Entry 4QFS (X-ray diffraction, 3.55 A resolution); this record covers chains A and B of the 3 polymer chains in the assembly.

Chain A:
Molecule: 5'-AMP-activated protein kinase catalytic subunit alpha-1
Source organism: Rattus norvegicus
Notes: EC 2.7.11.1, 2.7.11.27, 2.7.11.31, 2.7.11.26; fragment: AMPK alpha 1; engineered mutation(s): Deletion 470-524; replaced by ASGGPGGS
UniProt: P54645 (AAPK1_RAT); residues 0-548 here correspond to UniProt positions 11-559 (UniProt number = residue number + 11)
Amino-acid sequence (503 residues; each row starts with the number of its first residue; note: 47 numbers in that range are skipped by the numbering (no residue carries them; nothing is unmodelled there); numbers below 1 keep their minus sign (Gly-1 is residue -1)):
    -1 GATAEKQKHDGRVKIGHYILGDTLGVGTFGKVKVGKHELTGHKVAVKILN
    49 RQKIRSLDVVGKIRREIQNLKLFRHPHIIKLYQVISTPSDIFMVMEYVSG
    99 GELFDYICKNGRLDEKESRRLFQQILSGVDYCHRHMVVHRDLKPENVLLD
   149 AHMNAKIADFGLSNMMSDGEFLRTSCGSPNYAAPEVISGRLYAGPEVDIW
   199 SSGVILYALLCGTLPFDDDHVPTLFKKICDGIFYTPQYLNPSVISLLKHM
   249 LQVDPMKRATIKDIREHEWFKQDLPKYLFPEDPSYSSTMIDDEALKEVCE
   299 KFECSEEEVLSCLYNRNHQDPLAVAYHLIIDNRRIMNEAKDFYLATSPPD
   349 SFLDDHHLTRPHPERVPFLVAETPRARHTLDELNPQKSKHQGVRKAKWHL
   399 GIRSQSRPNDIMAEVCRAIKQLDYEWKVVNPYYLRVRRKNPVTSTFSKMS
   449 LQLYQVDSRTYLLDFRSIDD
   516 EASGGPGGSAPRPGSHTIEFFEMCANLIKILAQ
Unresolved in the structure: -1 to 8, 278-394, 516-529
Construct notes: expression tag (-1)
Modified residues: Thr172 (phosphothreonine; TPO)
Swiss-Prot annotation at these positions:
  - active site: Asp139 (Proton acceptor)
  - binding site (ATP): Leu22 to Val30, Lys45
  - modified residue: Thr21 (Phosphothreonine), Thr172 (Phosphothreonine), Thr258 (Phosphothreonine), Thr344 (Phosphothreonine), Ser345 (Phosphoserine), Ser349 (Phosphoserine), Thr357 (Phosphothreonine), Thr371 (Phosphothreonine), Ser386 (Phosphoserine), Ser456 (Phosphoserine)
Small-molecule neighbours:
  - Br2-A769662core (32H; 2-bromo-3-(4-bromophenyl)-4-hydroxy-6-oxo-6,7-dihydrothieno[2,3-b]pyridine-5-carbonitrile): Val11, Leu18, Lys29, Lys31, Ile46, Asn48, Lys51, Asp88, Phe90
  - staurosporine (STU): Leu22, Gly23, Val24, Gly25, Val30, Ala43, Lys45, Ile77, Met93, Glu94, Tyr95, Val96, Gly99, Glu100, Glu143, Asn144, Leu146, Ala156, Asp157
What the authors report for this chain:
  - contacts within the chain: Lys45-Glu64 (salt bridge)
  - mutagenesis - K29Q/K31Q/K51Q: abolished binding to A769662
  - mutagenesis - K29Q/K31Q/K51Q: unchanged catalytic activity

Chain B:
Molecule: 5'-AMP-activated protein kinase subunit beta-1
Source organism: Rattus norvegicus
Notes: fragment: AMPK beta 1
UniProt: P80386 (AAKB1_RAT); residues 68-270 here = UniProt positions 68-270
Amino-acid sequence (204 residues; numbered 67 to 270; the number before each row is that of its first residue):
    67 MEVNEKAPAQARPTVFRWTGGGKEVYLSGSFNNWSKLPLTRDQNNFVAIL
   117 DLPEGEHQYKFFVDGQWTHDPSEPIVTSQLGTVNNIIQVKKTDFEVFDAL
   167 MVDSQKCSDVSELSSSPPGPYHQEPYISKPEERFKAPPILPPHLLQVILN
   217 KDTGISCDPALLPEPNHVMLNHLYALSIKDGVMVLSATHRYKKKYVTTLL
   267 YKPI
Unresolved in the structure: 67-78, 172-200, 218-222
Construct notes: expression tag (67); engineered mutation Asp108 (Ser in P80386)
Swiss-Prot annotation at these positions:
  - modified residue: Ser96 (Phosphoserine), Ser101 (Phosphoserine), Thr148 (Phosphothreonine), Ser182 (Phosphoserine), Lys201 (N6-succinyllysine)
  - mutagenesis: Trp100 (W100G: Abolishes glycogen-binding; W100L: Partially inhibits glycogen-binding), Lys126 (K126Q: Abolishes glycogen-binding), Leu146 (L146A: Significantly reduces glycogen-binding), Asn150 (N150K: Abolishes glycogen-binding; N150Q: Significantly reduces glycogen-binding)
Small-molecule neighbours: Br2-A769662core (32H; 2-bromo-3-(4-bromophenyl)-4-hydroxy-6-oxo-6,7-dihydrothieno[2,3-b]pyridine-5-carbonitrile): Val81, Arg83, Thr106, Arg107, Asp108, Asn111, Val113, Ile115
What the authors report for this chain:
  - mutagenesis - F82I/T85S/G86E: decreased catalytic activity on A769662
  - specificity-determining residues: Phe82, Thr85, Gly86

Interface between chain A and chain B:
Residue-residue contacts (119; chain A residue first):
  Gly9(A) - Thr106(B)
  Val11(A) - Thr106(B)
  Val11(A) - Val113(B)
  Val11(A) - Ile115(B)  hydrophobic
  Lys12(A) - Ile115(B)
  Ile13(A) - Ile115(B)  hydrophobic
  Lys29(A) - Asp108(B)  salt bridge
  Lys31(A) - Asp108(B)  salt bridge
  Asn48(A) - Arg83(B)
  Arg49(A) - Asp159(B)  salt bridge
  Arg49(A) - Ala165(B)  hydrogen bond (side chain-backbone)
  Arg49(A) - Asp169(B)  salt bridge
  Ile52(A) - Leu166(B)  hydrophobic
  Ile52(A) - Asp169(B)
  Arg53(A) - Asp169(B)
  Val58(A) - Leu166(B)
  Val58(A) - Ser170(B)
  Arg62(A) - Phe163(B)
  Ile65(A) - Phe163(B)  hydrophobic
  Gln66(A) - Phe163(B)
  Lys69(A) - Phe163(B)
  Val82(A) - Val162(B)
  Ser84(A) - Asp159(B)  hydrogen bond (side chain-backbone)
  Ser84(A) - Phe160(B)
  Ser84(A) - Val162(B)
  Ser84(A) - Ala165(B)
  Thr85(A) - Pro79(B)
  Thr85(A) - Val81(B)
  Thr85(A) - Asp159(B)
  Pro86(A) - Pro79(B)
  Pro86(A) - Thr80(B)
  Pro86(A) - Asp159(B)
  Ser87(A) - Val81(B)
  Asp88(A) - Val81(B)
  Ile89(A) - Leu166(B)  hydrophobic
  Phe90(A) - Val81(B)  hydrophobic
  Phe90(A) - Ile115(B)  hydrophobic
  Met164(A) - His233(B)
  Ser165(A) - His233(B)
  Asp166(A) - His233(B)
  Asp166(A) - Leu236(B)
  Asp166(A) - Asn237(B)
  Asp166(A) - Arg256(B)  salt bridge
  Gly167(A) - His233(B)  hydrogen bond (backbone-backbone)
  Gly167(A) - Val234(B)
  Gly167(A) - Leu236(B)
  Gly167(A) - His238(B)  hydrogen bond (backbone-side chain)
  Glu168(A) - His233(B)
  Glu168(A) - Val234(B)
  Phe169(A) - Pro207(B)  hydrophobic
  Phe169(A) - His209(B)
  Phe169(A) - Leu210(B)  hydrophobic
  Phe169(A) - Val234(B)  hydrophobic
  Arg188(A) - Ile205(B)
  Leu189(A) - Pro207(B)  hydrophobic
  Ala191(A) - His209(B)
  Glu194(A) - His209(B)  salt bridge
  Pro253(A) - Pro208(B)  hydrophobic
  Pro253(A) - His209(B)
  Met254(A) - Pro208(B)  hydrophobic
  Met254(A) - His209(B)
  Met254(A) - Gln212(B)
  Lys395(A) - Leu242(B)
  Trp396(A) - Leu215(B)
  Trp396(A) - Asn216(B)
  Trp396(A) - Tyr240(B)
  Trp396(A) - Ala241(B)
  Trp396(A) - Leu242(B)
  Trp396(A) - Val250(B)  hydrophobic
  Trp396(A) - Ser252(B)
  Trp396(A) - Leu265(B)  hydrophobic
  His397(A) - Tyr240(B)
  His397(A) - Ala241(B)  hydrogen bond (backbone-backbone)
  His397(A) - Ser243(B)  hydrogen bond
  Leu398(A) - Leu206(B)  hydrophobic
  Leu398(A) - Leu210(B)  hydrophobic
  Leu398(A) - His238(B)
  Leu398(A) - Leu239(B)
  Leu398(A) - Tyr240(B)  hydrophobic
  Gly399(A) - Leu239(B)  hydrogen bond (backbone-backbone)
  Pro406(A) - Pro203(B)  hydrophobic
  Tyr430(A) - Lys201(B)
  Tyr430(A) - Ala202(B)
  Tyr430(A) - Pro203(B)
  Gln450(A) - Pro204(B)
  Leu451(A) - Pro203(B)
  Leu451(A) - Pro204(B)
  Tyr452(A) - Pro204(B)
  Tyr452(A) - Ile205(B)
  Tyr452(A) - Leu206(B)  hydrophobic
  Tyr452(A) - Pro207(B)
  Gln453(A) - Pro204(B)  hydrogen bond (backbone-backbone)
  Gln453(A) - Ile205(B)
  Gln453(A) - Leu206(B)  hydrogen bond (backbone-backbone)
  Val454(A) - Leu206(B)  hydrophobic
  Leu460(A) - Leu206(B)  hydrophobic
  Asp462(A) - His238(B)  salt bridge
  Phe463(A) - Asn237(B)
  Phe463(A) - His238(B)
  Phe463(A) - Leu239(B)  hydrogen bond (backbone-backbone)
  Arg464(A) - Asn237(B)
  Arg464(A) - His238(B)
  Ser465(A) - Asn237(B)  hydrogen bond (backbone-backbone)
  Ser465(A) - His255(B)
  Thr532(A) - His255(B)
  Thr532(A) - Thr264(B)
  Ile533(A) - Thr264(B)
  Phe535(A) - Asn237(B)
  Phe535(A) - Leu239(B)  hydrophobic
  Phe536(A) - Leu239(B)  hydrophobic
  Phe536(A) - Leu251(B)
  Phe536(A) - Ser252(B)
  Phe536(A) - Ala253(B)  hydrophobic
  Phe536(A) - Thr264(B)
  Phe536(A) - Leu266(B)  hydrophobic
  Cys539(A) - Leu239(B)  hydrophobic
  Ala540(A) - Met249(B)  hydrophobic
  Ala540(A) - Leu251(B)  hydrophobic
  Ile543(A) - Met249(B)  hydrophobic
Interface residues without a listed pair, chain A (65 interface residues in all): Arg10, Leu18, Thr21, Ile83, Met134, Pro429
Interface residues without a listed pair, chain B (54 interface residues in all): Glu161, Val168, Gln171, Val213, Asn232

Summary:
Chain A and chain B form an interface of 65 and 54 residues respectively, with 11 hydrogen bonds and 7 salt
bridges. Among the polar pairs are Lys29(A)-Asp108(B), Lys31(A)-Asp108(B) and Arg49(A)-Asp159(B). The paper
reports that K29Q/K31Q/K51Q of chain A abolish binding to A769662; specificity determinants Phe82(B), Thr85(B)
and Gly86(B).
Chain A is 5'-AMP-activated protein kinase catalytic subunit alpha-1 and chain B is 5'-AMP-activated protein
kinase subunit beta-1, both from Rattus norvegicus; the structure, Structure of AMPK in complex with
Br2-A769662core activator and STAUROSPORINE inhibitor, was determined by X-ray diffraction, deposited together
with 4QFG and 4QFR.
